Entry 3T97 (X-ray diffraction, 2.80 A resolution); this record covers chains C and A of the 3 polymer chains in the assembly.

Chain C (and A):
Name: Nuclear pore glycoprotein p62
From: Rattus norvegicus
Notes: chain A of this document is another copy of the same molecule, construct and numbering; everything in this record applies to it too
Reference sequence: P17955 (NUP62_RAT); numbering as in UniProt (aligned over 362-425)
Amino-acid sequence (64 residues; row label = number of the first residue in the row):
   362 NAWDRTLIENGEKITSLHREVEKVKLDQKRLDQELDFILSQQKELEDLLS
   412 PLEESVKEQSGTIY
Not modelled in the structure: 362-363, 418-425 (chain A: 362-363, 420-425)
Swiss-Prot annotation at these positions:
  - modified residue (Phosphoserine): Ser411, Ser421
What the authors report for this chain:
  - mutagenesis - Q394P: decreased binding to Nuclear pore complex protein Nup54
  - mutagenesis - Q394P (Tm change 21.5 degC): decreased stability with Nuclear pore complex protein Nup54

Interface between chain C and chain A:
Contacting residue pairs (36):
  Ile375(C) - Lys374(A)
  Ile375(C) - Ile375(A)  hydrophobic
  Ile375(C) - Leu378(A)
  Leu378(C) - Leu378(A)  hydrophobic
  His379(C) - Leu378(A)
  Val382(C) - Glu381(A)
  Val382(C) - Val382(A)  hydrophobic
  Val385(C) - Val385(A)  hydrophobic
  Lys386(C) - Glu381(A)  salt bridge
  Lys386(C) - Val385(A)
  Gln389(C) - Gln389(A)
  Gln389(C) - Leu392(A)
  Leu392(C) - Leu392(A)  hydrophobic
  Asp393(C) - Arg391(A)  salt bridge
  Leu396(C) - Leu392(A)  hydrophobic
  Leu396(C) - Glu395(A)
  Leu396(C) - Ile399(A)  hydrophobic
  Ile399(C) - Ile399(A)  hydrophobic
  Leu400(C) - Glu395(A)
  Leu400(C) - Phe398(A)  hydrophobic
  Leu400(C) - Ile399(A)  hydrophobic
  Gln403(C) - Ile399(A)  hydrogen bond (side chain-backbone)
  Gln403(C) - Gln402(A)  hydrogen bond
  Gln403(C) - Gln403(A)  hydrogen bond
  Gln403(C) - Leu406(A)
  Leu406(C) - Leu406(A)  hydrophobic
  Glu407(C) - Gln402(A)  hydrogen bond
  Glu407(C) - Leu406(A)
  Leu410(C) - Leu409(A)  hydrophobic
  Leu410(C) - Leu410(A)  hydrophobic
  Leu410(C) - Leu413(A)  hydrophobic
  Leu413(C) - Leu413(A)
  Glu414(C) - Leu409(A)
  Glu414(C) - Leu413(A)
  Val417(C) - Leu413(A)  hydrophobic
  Val417(C) - Ser416(A)
Other interface residues (no listed pair), chain C (22 interface residues in all): Leu368, Glu383, Ser411
Other interface residues (no listed pair), chain A (22 interface residues in all): Leu368, Asp388, Leu396

Overview:
The chain C/chain A interface involves 22 residues from each chain; the contacts include 4 hydrogen bonds and
2 salt bridges. Among the polar pairs are Lys386(C)-Glu381(A), Asp393(C)-Arg391(A) and Gln403(C)-Ile399(A).
From the paper: Q394P of chain C reduces binding to Nuclear pore complex protein Nup54; Q394P of chain C
reduces stability with Nuclear pore complex protein Nup54.
Chain C and chain A are both Nuclear pore glycoprotein p62 (Rattus norvegicus); the structure, Molecular
Architecture of the Transport Channel of the Nuclear Pore Complex: Nup62/Nup54, was determined by X-ray
diffraction, deposited together with 3T98.
